PDB entry 6EGV | electron microscopy, 3.18 A resolution | chains A and C of the 4 polymer chains in the assembly

Chain A:
Molecule: structural protein VP1
Source organism: Sacbrood virus
UniProt: A0A223DN69 (A0A223DN69_9VIRU); residues 1-243 here correspond to UniProt positions 757-999 (UniProt number = residue number + 756)
Amino-acid sequence (243 residues; numbered 1 to 243; the number before each row is that of its first residue):
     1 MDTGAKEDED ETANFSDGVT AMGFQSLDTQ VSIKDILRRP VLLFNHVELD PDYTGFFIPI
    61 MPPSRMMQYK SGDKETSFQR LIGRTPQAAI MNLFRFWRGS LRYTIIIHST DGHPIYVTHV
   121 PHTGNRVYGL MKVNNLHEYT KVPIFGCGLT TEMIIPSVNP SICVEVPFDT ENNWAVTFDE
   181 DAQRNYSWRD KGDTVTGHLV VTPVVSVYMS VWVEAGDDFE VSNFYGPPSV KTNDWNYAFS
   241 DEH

Chain C:
Molecule: structural protein VP3
Source organism: Sacbrood virus
UniProt: A0A2I6HDZ6 (A0A2I6HDZ6_9VIRU); residues 1-273 here correspond to UniProt positions 429-701 (UniProt number = residue number + 428)
Amino-acid sequence (273 residues; row label = number of the first residue in the row):
     1 DKPKDVSSIT IIPKPRLGFP HGKGKSDAVA MRVNPVALTS FQDVSAYPDE PRTTLDIARI
    61 WGLRSTFNWG SGDEHGKELF NTVLDPGLRF YDQDYEGQIT PMEYVTGLYN FWSGPIELRF
   121 DFVSNAFHTG TVIISAEYNR SSTNTDECQS HSTYTKTFHL GEQKSVHFTV PYIYDTVVRR
   181 NTASAYLPVT DYDKVDNVSR AQAMGIRAES KMRVKVRVVN VLRPVASTTS TIEVLVYMRG
   241 GKNYALHGLK QSTYWPSNSV VPIDSFPPDG YDP

Chain A / chain C interface:
Contacting residue pairs - 207 pairs, chain A then chain C:
  M1(A) with D49(C); P51(C), hydrophobic; D56(C); I60(C), hydrophobic
  D2(A) with I60(C)
  T3(A) with R59(C); I60(C); W61(C), hydrogen bond (backbone-backbone); R239(C)
  G4(A) with W61(C); R119(C), hydrogen bond (backbone-side chain)
  E7(A) with R119(C)
  D8(A) with H167(C)
  D10(A) with K156(C), salt bridge; Q163(C), hydrogen bond; S165(C); V166(C); H167(C), hydrogen bond (side chain-backbone)
  T12(A) with K156(C), hydrogen bond
  A13(A) with K156(C), hydrogen bond (backbone-side chain)
  N14(A) with K156(C), hydrogen bond; H167(C)
  F15(A) with T155(C); F168(C), hydrophobic; T169(C)
  D17(A) with P115(C); K242(C), salt bridge; N243(C), hydrogen bond (backbone-side chain)
  G18(A) with N243(C), hydrogen bond (backbone-side chain)
  T20(A) with N243(C)
  A21(A) with S113(C)
  M22(A) with A245(C), hydrophobic
  F24(A) with V177(C), hydrophobic
  Q25(A) with V177(C)
  D28(A) with H247(C)
  Q30(A) with Y109(C), hydrogen bond (backbone-side chain); G248(C), hydrogen bond (side chain-backbone); L249(C), hydrogen bond (side chain-backbone)
  V31(A) with T53(C); T54(C), hydrogen bond (backbone-backbone); L55(C), hydrophobic; Y109(C); L246(C)
  I33(A) with P51(C); R52(C), hydrogen bond (backbone-backbone); T53(C)
  D35(A) with G22(C); K23(C)
  I36(A) with T54(C); Y109(C)
  R38(A) with H21(C); G22(C)
  R39(A) with P20(C); L249(C)
  P40(A) with F19(C)
  R65(A) with P256(C); N258(C), hydrogen bond (side chain-backbone)
  M66(A) with V261(C); P262(C); I263(C), hydrogen bond (backbone-backbone)
  Q68(A) with W255(C); P256(C), hydrogen bond (side chain-backbone); V260(C)
  Y69(A) with D191(C), hydrogen bond
  K70(A) with V260(C), hydrogen bond (side chain-backbone)
  S71(A) with T190(C); D191(C), hydrogen bond
  D73(A) with P262(C)
  F78(A) with I263(C), hydrophobic
  R80(A) with T190(C), hydrogen bond; D191(C), salt bridge
  L81(A) with T190(C); Q251(C)
  R84(A) with L187(C); Q251(C); S252(C), hydrogen bond (backbone-backbone); T253(C), hydrogen bond (side chain-backbone); W255(C)
  P86(A) with L108(C); K250(C)
  A89(A) with Y104(C), hydrogen bond (backbone-side chain); L108(C), hydrophobic
  I90(A) with T54(C)
  N92(A) with Y104(C); P256(C)
  L93(A) with Y104(C), hydrophobic
  F94(A) with P51(C), hydrophobic
  R98(A) with T39(C); S40(C), hydrogen bond (side chain-backbone); F41(C); V44(C)
  G99(A) with T39(C)
  S100(A) with R32(C)
  R102(A) with S26(C), hydrogen bond; A28(C)
  T104(A) with R16(C); F19(C)
  V117(A) with M31(C)
  H119(A) with M31(C)
  G124(A) with F266(C)
  N125(A) with F266(C)
  R126(A) with I263(C); D264(C), salt bridge; S265(C); F266(C), hydrogen bond (backbone-backbone)
  V127(A) with F266(C)
  Y128(A) with I263(C); S265(C), hydrogen bond (backbone-side chain)
  M131(A) with P268(C), hydrophobic
  T150(A) with M31(C)
  T151(A) with M31(C)
  E152(A) with V29(C)
  N159(A) with P15(C), hydrogen bond (side chain-backbone)
  S161(A) with P15(C), hydrogen bond (side chain-backbone); R16(C), hydrogen bond
  I162(A) with R16(C)
  C163(A) with R16(C); A28(C); V29(C), hydrogen bond (backbone-backbone)
  V164(A) with V29(C)
  E165(A) with V29(C), hydrogen bond (backbone-backbone); A30(C); M31(C), hydrogen bond (backbone-backbone); R32(C), salt bridge
  P167(A) with M31(C); R32(C)
  N173(A) with V44(C)
  W174(A) with V44(C); S45(C)
  E180(A) with S259(C), hydrogen bond (backbone-side chain)
  D181(A) with V261(C)
  A182(A) with V261(C); I263(C), hydrophobic; D264(C); Y271(C)
  Q183(A) with V261(C); P262(C), hydrogen bond (side chain-backbone); D264(C); Y271(C)
  R184(A) with Y271(C)
  N185(A) with Y271(C), hydrogen bond (side chain-backbone)
  W188(A) with F266(C), hydrophobic; P267(C), hydrophobic
  K191(A) with F266(C); Y271(C)
  W212(A) with F19(C), hydrophobic
  D218(A) with R32(C), salt bridge; L38(C); T39(C), hydrogen bond (side chain-backbone); F41(C)
  F219(A) with F41(C)
  E220(A) with F41(C); A46(C)
  V221(A) with A46(C)
  N223(A) with E50(C), hydrogen bond (backbone-side chain)
  F224(A) with E50(C); I60(C), hydrophobic
  P227(A) with I99(C)
  S229(A) with G97(C); Q98(C); P256(C); S257(C), hydrogen bond (backbone-backbone)
  V230(A) with E96(C); G97(C), hydrogen bond (backbone-backbone); I99(C), hydrophobic; Y254(C), hydrophobic; W255(C); P256(C); S257(C)
  K231(A) with Y95(C); E96(C); Y254(C); W255(C), hydrogen bond (backbone-backbone); S257(C)
  T232(A) with Y95(C), hydrogen bond (backbone-backbone); T253(C), hydrogen bond (side chain-backbone); Y254(C)
  N233(A) with D94(C); Y192(C)
  D234(A) with S184(C), hydrogen bond; L187(C); T253(C), hydrogen bond
  W235(A) with Y91(C); D92(C); Q93(C), hydrogen bond (side chain-backbone); D94(C), hydrogen bond; R207(C), hydrogen bond (backbone-side chain)
  N236(A) with V195(C); R200(C), hydrogen bond (backbone-side chain)
  Y237(A) with L187(C), hydrophobic; V189(C); Y192(C); D193(C), hydrogen bond (side chain-backbone); V195(C), hydrophobic; A203(C)
  A238(A) with R207(C), hydrogen bond (backbone-side chain)
  F239(A) with N197(C); R200(C); A201(C); I206(C); R207(C), hydrogen bond (backbone-backbone)
  S240(A) with I206(C); R207(C); E209(C)
  D241(A) with R207(C), hydrogen bond (backbone-backbone); E209(C)
  E242(A) with K211(C), salt bridge
Other interface residues (no listed pair), chain A (109 interface residues in all): A5, S16, V19, S26, S32, T85, T118, F168, S222, P228
Other interface residues (no listed pair), chain C (114 interface residues in all): D27, Y47, I57, F90, T100, P101, Y154, P171, V178, A183, Y186, S199, G205, A208, D272

Summary:
Chain A and chain C form an interface of 109 and 114 residues respectively; the contacts include 54 hydrogen
bonds and 7 salt bridges. Polar pairs include D10(A)-K156(C), D17(A)-K242(C) and R80(A)-D191(C).
Here chain A is structural protein VP1 and chain C is structural protein VP3, both from Sacbrood virus. Entry
6EGV (Sacbrood virus of honeybee) was determined by electron microscopy together with 5LSF, 5OYP, 6EGX, 6EH1
and 6EIW from the same study.
